Entry 2H7H (X-ray diffraction, 2.30 A resolution); this record covers chains A and B of the 4 polymer chains in the assembly.

== Chain A (and B) ==
Molecule: Viral jun transforming protein
Source organism: Avian sarcoma virus
Notes: fragment: basic region leucine zipper of v-jun (residues 210-271); chain B of this document is another copy of the same molecule, construct and numbering; everything in this record applies to it too
Reference sequence: P05411 (JUN_AVIS1); residues 1-62 here correspond to UniProt positions 210-271 (UniProt number = residue number + 209)
Sequence (62 residues; numbered 1 to 62; the number before each row is that of its first residue):
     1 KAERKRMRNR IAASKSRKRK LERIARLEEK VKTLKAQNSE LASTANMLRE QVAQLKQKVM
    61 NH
Unresolved in the structure: 59-62

== Interface between chain A and chain B ==
Contacting residue pairs (33):
  Arg23(A) with Ile24(B); Glu28(B), salt bridge
  Ile24(A) with Arg23(B); Ile24(B), hydrophobic
  Leu27(A) with Glu28(B)
  Glu28(A) with Arg23(B), salt bridge; Leu27(B)
  Lys30(A) with Val31(B); Lys35(B)
  Val31(A) with Val31(B), hydrophobic; Leu34(B)
  Leu34(A) with Val31(B); Leu34(B), hydrophobic; Asn38(B)
  Lys35(A) with Lys30(B)
  Gln37(A) with Asn38(B), hydrogen bond
  Asn38(A) with Leu34(B); Gln37(B); Asn38(B), hydrogen bond; Leu41(B)
  Leu41(A) with Asn38(B); Leu41(B), hydrophobic
  Ala42(A) with Leu41(B), hydrophobic
  Thr44(A) with Arg49(B)
  Ala45(A) with Leu48(B)
  Leu48(A) with Ala45(B)
  Arg49(A) with Thr44(B); Leu48(B)
  Gln51(A) with Val52(B)
  Val52(A) with Gln51(B); Val52(B), hydrophobic
  Leu55(A) with Val52(B); Leu55(B), hydrophobic
Interface residues without a listed pair, chain A (20 interface residues in all): Lys56
Interface residues without a listed pair, chain B (20 interface residues in all): Ala42, Lys56

== In short ==
Chain A and chain B each contribute 20 residues to their interface; the contacts include 2 hydrogen bonds and
2 salt bridges. Among the polar pairs are Arg23(A)-Glu28(B), Gln37(A)-Asn38(B) and Asn38(A)-Asn38(B).
Chain A and chain B are both Viral jun transforming protein (Avian sarcoma virus); the structure, Crystal
structure of the JUN BZIP homodimer complexed with AP-1 DNA, was determined by X-ray diffraction.
